PDB entry 7N9U | X-ray diffraction, 3.19 A resolution | chains A and B of the 6 polymer chains in the assembly

== Chain A (and B) ==
Protein: Capsid protein
Organism: Human immunodeficiency virus 1
Notes: chain B of this document is another copy of the same molecule, construct and numbering; everything in this record applies to it too
UniProt: B6DRA0 (B6DRA0_9HIV1); residues 1-222 here correspond to UniProt positions 133-354 (UniProt number = residue number + 132)
Amino-acid sequence (223 residues; numbered 1 to 223; the number before each row is that of its first residue):
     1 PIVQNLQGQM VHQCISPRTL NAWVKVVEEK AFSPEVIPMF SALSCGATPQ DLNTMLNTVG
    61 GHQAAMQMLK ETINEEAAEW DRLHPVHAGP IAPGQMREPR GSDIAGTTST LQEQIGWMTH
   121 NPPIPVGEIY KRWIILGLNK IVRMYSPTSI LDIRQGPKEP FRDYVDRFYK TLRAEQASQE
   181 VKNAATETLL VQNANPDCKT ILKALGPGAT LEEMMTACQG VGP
Not modelled in the structure: 6-8, 88-93 (chain B: 6-8, 89-94)
Differences from the reference sequence: conflict Cys14 (Ala146 in B6DRA0), Cys45 (Glu177 in B6DRA0), Ala184 (Trp316 in B6DRA0), Ala185 (Met317 in B6DRA0); expression tag (223)
Disulfide bonds: Cys198-Cys218

== Chain A / chain B interface ==
Contacting residue pairs - 40 pairs, chain A then chain B:
  Val11(A) - Gln4(B)
  Cys14(A) - Cys45(B)  disulfide
  Pro17(A) - Arg18(B)
  Pro17(A) - Thr19(B)
  Arg18(A) - Arg18(B)
  Leu20(A) - Ala42(B)  hydrophobic
  Leu20(A) - Leu43(B)  hydrophobic
  Val24(A) - Met39(B)  hydrophobic
  Glu28(A) - Lys30(B)
  Thr54(A) - Pro38(B)
  Thr54(A) - Ala42(B)
  Asn57(A) - Glu35(B)
  Asn57(A) - Pro38(B)
  Asn57(A) - Arg173(B)  hydrogen bond (backbone-side chain)
  Asn57(A) - Gln179(B)
  Thr58(A) - Glu35(B)
  Thr58(A) - Met39(B)
  Val59(A) - Glu35(B)
  Val59(A) - Arg173(B)  hydrogen bond (backbone-side chain)
  Gly60(A) - Glu35(B)
  Gly60(A) - Lys170(B)
  His62(A) - Asp166(B)
  Gln63(A) - Asp166(B)  hydrogen bond (backbone-side chain)
  Gln63(A) - Tyr169(B)
  Gln63(A) - Lys170(B)
  Gln63(A) - Arg173(B)  hydrogen bond
  Gln63(A) - Gln179(B)
  Ala64(A) - Val165(B)  hydrophobic
  Ala64(A) - Asp166(B)  hydrogen bond (backbone-side chain)
  Ala64(A) - Leu211(B)
  Gln67(A) - Tyr169(B)
  Gln67(A) - Gln179(B)  hydrogen bond (side chain-backbone)
  Met68(A) - Leu211(B)  hydrophobic
  Lys70(A) - Gln179(B)
  Glu71(A) - Thr210(B)
  Glu71(A) - Leu211(B)  hydrogen bond (side chain-backbone)
  Lys140(A) - Glu212(B)
  Met144(A) - Glu212(B)
  Met144(A) - Met215(B)  hydrophobic
  Tyr145(A) - Arg162(B)
Also at the interface, not in a pair above, chain A (26 interface residues in all): His12, Lys25, Ala65, Met66
Also at the interface, not in a pair above, chain B (23 interface residues in all): Glu29, Thr216
Inter-chain disulfides: Cys14(A)-Cys45(B)

== Overview ==
Chain A and chain B form an interface of 26 and 23 residues respectively, with 1 disulfide bond and 7 hydrogen
bonds. Polar pairs include Asn57(A)-Arg173(B), Val59(A)-Arg173(B) and Gln63(A)-Asp166(B).
Both chains are Capsid protein (Human immunodeficiency virus 1). Entry 7N9U (CA-targeting nanobody is a tool
for studying HIV-1 capsid lattice interactions) was determined by X-ray diffraction.
